1RPI - chains A and B; structure by X-ray diffraction, 1.86 A resolution.

Chain A (and B):
Name: protease
Source organism: Human immunodeficiency virus 1
Notes: EC 3.4.23.16; chain B of this document is another copy of the same molecule, construct and numbering; everything in this record applies to it too
Amino-acid sequence (99 residues; row label = number of the first residue in the row):
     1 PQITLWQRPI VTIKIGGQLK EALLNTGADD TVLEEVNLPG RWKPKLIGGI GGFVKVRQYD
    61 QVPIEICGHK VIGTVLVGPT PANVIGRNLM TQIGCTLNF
Construct notes: engineered mutation N25 (Asp in 6179841), V36 (Met in 6179841), V84 (Ile in 6179841)
Small-molecule neighbours: alpha-D-glucopyranose (GLC): E34, E35, G78, P79, T80
Reported in the primary citation:
  - conformationally variable residues (loop rearrangement): G48 to G52
  - mutagenesis - I84V: decreased binding to licensed protease inhibitors (citing earlier work)

Chain A / chain B interface:
Pairs across the interface - 77 pairs, chain A then chain B:
  P1(A) with L97(B); N98(B); F99(B), hydrogen bond (backbone-backbone)
  Q2(A) with T96(B), hydrogen bond; L97(B); N98(B), hydrogen bond
  I3(A) with T96(B); L97(B), hydrogen bond (backbone-backbone)
  T4(A) with T96(B)
  L5(A) with T26(B); R87(B), hydrogen bond (backbone-side chain); M90(B), hydrophobic; T91(B); C95(B)
  W6(A) with R87(B), hydrogen bond (backbone-side chain); T91(B)
  Q7(A) with R87(B), hydrogen bond (backbone-side chain)
  R8(A) with D29(B), salt bridge; R87(B)
  P9(A) with T26(B); R87(B); L97(B), hydrophobic
  L24(A) with T26(B), hydrogen bond (backbone-side chain); L97(B), hydrophobic
  N25(A) with N25(B); T26(B); G27(B)
  T26(A) with P9(B); L24(B), hydrogen bond (side chain-backbone); N25(B); T26(B), hydrogen bond (backbone-side chain); L97(B)
  G27(A) with L23(B); N25(B), hydrogen bond (backbone-side chain)
  D29(A) with R8(B), salt bridge
  I66(A) with F99(B)
  C67(A) with F99(B), hydrophobic
  H69(A) with F99(B), hydrogen bond (side chain-backbone)
  R87(A) with L5(B), hydrogen bond (side chain-backbone); W6(B), hydrogen bond (side chain-backbone); Q7(B), hydrogen bond (side chain-backbone); R8(B); P9(B)
  M90(A) with L5(B), hydrophobic
  T91(A) with L5(B); W6(B)
  I93(A) with F99(B)
  G94(A) with N98(B); F99(B)
  C95(A) with L5(B); L97(B), hydrophobic; N98(B); F99(B), hydrophobic
  T96(A) with Q2(B), hydrogen bond; I3(B); T4(B); T96(B); L97(B); N98(B), hydrogen bond (backbone-backbone)
  L97(A) with P1(B); Q2(B); I3(B), hydrogen bond (backbone-backbone); T26(B); C95(B), hydrophobic; T96(B); L97(B), hydrophobic
  N98(A) with P1(B); Q2(B); G94(B); C95(B); T96(B), hydrogen bond (backbone-backbone); N98(B)
  F99(A) with P1(B), hydrogen bond (backbone-backbone); H69(B); I93(B); G94(B); C95(B), hydrophobic
Also at the interface, not in a pair above, chain A (30 interface residues in all): L23, I50, Q92
Also at the interface, not in a pair above, chain B (30 interface residues in all): I66, C67, P81, Q92

In short:
Chain A and chain B each contribute 30 residues to their interface, with 20 hydrogen bonds and 2 salt bridges.
Among the polar pairs are R8(A)-D29(B), Q2(A)-T96(B) and Q2(A)-N98(B). Bound to chain A:
alpha-D-glucopyranose. The paper reports that I84V of chain A reduces binding to licensed protease inhibitors;
conformational variability at G48(A).
Chain A and chain B are both protease (Human immunodeficiency virus 1); the structure, Crystal structures of a
Multidrug-Resistant HIV-1 Protease Reveal an Expanded Active Site Cavity, was determined by X-ray diffraction
together with 1RV7 and 1RQ9 from the same study.
